PDB entry 8JR0 | electron microscopy, 2.80 A resolution | chains a and b of the 20 polymer chains in the assembly

Chain a:
Name: ATP synthase subunit a
From: Mycobacterium tuberculosis
UniProtKB: A0A045J1C5 (A0A045J1C5_MYCTX); residue numbers follow UniProt; this construct covers 1-250
Sequence (250 residues; row label = number of the first residue in the row):
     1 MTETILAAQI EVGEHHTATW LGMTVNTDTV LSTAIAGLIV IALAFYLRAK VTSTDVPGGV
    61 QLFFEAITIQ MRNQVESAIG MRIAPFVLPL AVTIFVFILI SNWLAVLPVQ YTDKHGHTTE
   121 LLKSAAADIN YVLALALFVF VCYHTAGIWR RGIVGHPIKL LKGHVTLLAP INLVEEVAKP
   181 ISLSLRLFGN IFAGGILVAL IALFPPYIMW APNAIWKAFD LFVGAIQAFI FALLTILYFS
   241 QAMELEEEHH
Unresolved in the structure: 1-8, 112-118, 153-162, 246-250
Small-molecule neighbours: tbaj-587 (UTI; (1S,2S)-1-(6-bromanyl-2-methoxy-quinolin-3-yl)-2-(2,6-dimethoxypyridin-4-yl)-4-(dimethylamino)-1-(2-fluoranyl-3-methoxy-phenyl)butan-2-ol): Leu168, Pro170, Ile171, Val174

Chain b:
Name: ATP synthase subunit b
From: Mycobacterium tuberculosis
UniProtKB: A0A045H294 (A0A045H294_MYCTX); residues 1-171 here = UniProt positions 1-171
Sequence (171 residues; each row starts with the number of its first residue):
     1 MGEVSAIVLA ASQAAEEGGE SSNFLIPNGT FFVVLAIFLV VLAVIGTFVV PPILKVLRER
    61 DAMVAKTLAD NKKSDEQFAA AQADYDEAMT EARVQASSLR DNARADGRKV IEDARVRAEQ
   121 QVASTLQTAH EQLKRERDAV ELDLRAHVGT MSATLASRIL GVDLTASAAT R
Unresolved in the structure: 1-20, 165-171

Interface between chain a and chain b:
Residue-residue contacts (48):
  Val12(a) - Phe24(b)  hydrophobic
  Gly13(a) - Phe24(b)
  Thr24(a) - Asn28(b)  hydrogen bond (backbone-side chain)
  Thr24(a) - Gly29(b)  hydrogen bond (backbone-backbone)
  Val25(a) - Asn28(b)
  Val25(a) - Gly29(b)
  Val25(a) - Thr30(b)
  Val25(a) - Val33(b)  hydrophobic
  Asn26(a) - Asn28(b)  hydrogen bond
  Asn26(a) - Thr30(b)  hydrogen bond (backbone-side chain)
  Val30(a) - Thr30(b)
  Val30(a) - Val33(b)  hydrophobic
  Thr33(a) - Val34(b)
  Thr33(a) - Ile37(b)
  Gly37(a) - Val41(b)
  Val40(a) - Val41(b)  hydrophobic
  Ile41(a) - Val44(b)  hydrophobic
  Phe45(a) - Phe48(b)  hydrophobic
  Leu47(a) - Ile53(b)  hydrophobic
  Arg48(a) - Phe48(b)
  Val51(a) - Val56(b)  hydrophobic
  Ser53(a) - Glu59(b)  hydrogen bond
  Pro57(a) - Arg60(b)
  Glu65(a) - Ile53(b)
  Glu65(a) - Leu57(b)
  Glu65(a) - Arg60(b)  salt bridge
  Thr68(a) - Ile53(b)
  Ile69(a) - Leu57(b)  hydrophobic
  Pro89(a) - Ile45(b)
  Pro89(a) - Val50(b)  hydrophobic
  Leu90(a) - Leu42(b)  hydrophobic
  Val92(a) - Ile45(b)  hydrophobic
  Thr93(a) - Phe38(b)
  Thr93(a) - Val41(b)
  Thr93(a) - Ile45(b)
  Ile94(a) - Phe38(b)  hydrophobic
  Phe97(a) - Phe38(b)  hydrophobic
  Ile129(a) - Ile26(b)
  Asn130(a) - Asn28(b)
  Asn130(a) - Thr30(b)
  Asn130(a) - Phe31(b)
  Tyr131(a) - Val34(b)  hydrophobic
  Ala134(a) - Phe31(b)  hydrophobic
  Phe138(a) - Phe38(b)  hydrophobic
  Phe138(a) - Leu39(b)  hydrophobic
  Phe138(a) - Leu42(b)  hydrophobic
  Phe188(a) - Phe24(b)  hydrophobic
  Phe192(a) - Phe24(b)  hydrophobic
Also at the interface, not in a pair above, chain a (44 interface residues in all): Met23, Thr29, Ala34, Ala44, Thr52, Gln61, Phe64, Met81, Leu88, Leu133, Leu135, Leu137
Also at the interface, not in a pair above, chain b (29 interface residues in all): Ser22, Leu25, Pro27, Phe32, Leu35, Val49, Leu54

In short:
The interface between chain a and chain b involves 44 residues on one side and 29 on the other; the contacts
include 5 hydrogen bonds and 1 salt bridge. Polar pairs include Glu65(a)-Arg60(b), Thr24(a)-Asn28(b) and
Asn26(a)-Asn28(b). Ligands of chain a: tbaj-587.
Chain a is ATP synthase subunit a and chain b is ATP synthase subunit b, both from Mycobacterium tuberculosis;
the structure, Cryo-EM structure of Mycobacterium tuberculosis ATP synthase in complex with TBAJ-587, was
determined by electron microscopy together with 8J0S, 8J0T, 8J57, 8J58 and 8JR1 from the same study.
